PDB entry 7O0W | electron microscopy, 2.47 A resolution | chains C1 and M of the 87 polymer chains in the assembly

Chain C1:
Name: RC-S
From: Gemmatimonas phototrophica
Chain sequence (202 residues; numbered 1 to 202; the number before each row is that of its first residue):
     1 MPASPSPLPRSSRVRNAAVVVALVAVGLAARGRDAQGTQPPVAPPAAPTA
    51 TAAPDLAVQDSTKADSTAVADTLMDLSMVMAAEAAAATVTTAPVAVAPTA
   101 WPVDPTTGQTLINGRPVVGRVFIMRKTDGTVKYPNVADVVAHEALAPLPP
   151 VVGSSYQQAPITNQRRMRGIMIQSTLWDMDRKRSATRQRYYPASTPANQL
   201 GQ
Disordered / not traced: 1-97, 201-202
Ligand contacts: alpha-D-mannopyranose / alpha-L-rhamnopyranose / V75: Val151, Val152, Gly153

Chain M:
Name: RC-M
From: Gemmatimonas phototrophica
Chain sequence (367 residues; row label = number of the first residue in the row):
     1 MLEYQNLFTRVQVRTVPEPGIPIDESTGTRYGTGTFSYLAGKFGDAQIGP
    51 IYLGWAGVLSLIFGFIAIEIIGLNMWASVGWDPVEFIRQLPWLALEPPPP
   101 QYGLRVPPLNQGGWYLMAGFFLTVSIILWWIRIYRRARALQMGSHLPWAF
   151 ASAIFLYSTFFFQPLLVGSWSEMVPFGIFPHLDWTSAFSIRYGNLYYNPF
   201 HALSIAFLYGSAVLFAMHGATILAVARMGGEREIEQITDRGTAAERSMLF
   251 WRWCMGFNATMESIHRWAWWFAVLTTFTGGIGILLTGTVVDNWYLWGVKH
   301 GLVAPYPAQNQLTPEQQDLLRGRYQGTAPDSFPSYVVPQNATMPDTAAAP
   351 IVTDSITTDSTKTGGTQ
Disordered / not traced: 1, 338-367
Glycans and other covalent adducts: alpha-D-mannopyranose (MAN) linked to Ser331
Bound ions: Fe ion: His218, Glu233, His265 (shared with 2 residues of chain L)
Ligand contacts:
  - 0V9 ((19R,22S)-25-amino-22-hydroxy-22-oxido-16-oxo-17,21,23-trioxa-22lambda~5~-phosphapentacosan-19-yl (9Z)-hexadec-9-enoate), molecule 1: Leu104, Phe120, Thr123, Val124, Phe155, Ser158, Phe161, Phe162, Leu165, Leu166, Leu284
  - 0V9, molecule 2: Phe277, Ile281, Leu285, Val289
  - bacteriochlorophyll a (BCL), molecule 1: Ile68, Ile71, Leu122, Ile126, Phe150, Ala153, Ile154, Leu156, Tyr157, Phe160, Phe176, Trp184, Thr185, Ser186, Phe188, Ser189, Asn194, Leu195, Tyr196, His201, Ser204, Ile205, Leu208, Tyr209, Thr275, Thr276, Gly279, Gly280, Gly282, Ile283
  - bacteriochlorophyll a (BCL), molecule 2: Leu90, Tyr157, Phe160, Val174, Ile178, His181, Leu182, Trp184, Thr185
  - bacteriochlorophyll a (BCL), molecule 3: Thr185, Tyr196, Tyr209
  - bacteriochlorophyll a (BCL), molecule 4: Tyr196, Ala202, Ile205, Ala206, Tyr209, Gly210, Val213, Phe271
  - bacteriopheophytin a (BPH), molecule 1: Val58, Ser60, Leu61, Ile62, Gly64, Phe65, Ile68, Leu122, Ser125, Ile126, Trp129, Ile133, Leu146, Ala149, Phe150, Ala153, Ala272, Val273, Thr276
  - bacteriopheophytin a (BPH), molecule 2: Tyr209, Ala212, Val213, Ala216, Met217, Trp251, Cys254, Met255
  - tetramyristoyl-cardiolipin (CD4; (2R,5R,11R,14R)-5,8,11-trihydroxy-5,11-dioxido-17-oxo-2,14-bis(tetradecanoyloxy)-4,6,10,12,16-pentaoxa-5,11-diphosphatriacont-1-yl tetradecanoate), molecule 1: Trp55, Phe120, Val124, Ile127, Leu128, Trp130, Ile131, Tyr134, Arg135, Phe162
  - tetramyristoyl-cardiolipin (CD4), molecule 2: Arg138, Gly143, Ser144, His145, Trp148, Ala151, Ser152, Phe155, Arg266, Trp269, Trp270, Phe277
  - tetramyristoyl-cardiolipin (CD4), molecule 3: Arg252, Met255, Gly256, Phe257, Trp267, Phe271
  - spirilloxanthin (CRT): Ile68, Glu69, Ile71, Gly72, Leu73, Met75, Trp76, Phe86, Tyr115, Leu116, Gly119, Phe120, Thr123, Tyr157, Phe160, Phe161, Trp170, Met173, Val174, Pro175, Phe176, Gly177, Ile178, His181
  - alpha-D-mannopyranose / alpha-L-rhamnopyranose / V75: Thr327, Ala328, Pro329, Asp330, Pro333, Ser334, Tyr335
  - menaquinone 8 (MQ8), molecule 1: Pro83, Val84, Ile87
  - menaquinone 8 (MQ8), molecule 2: Leu214, Met217, His218, Thr221, Ala244, Ser247, Met248, Trp251, Met255, Phe257, Asn258, Ala259, Thr260, Met261, Ile264, Trp267, Phe271
  - phosphatidylglycerol (PGW; (1R)-2-{[(S)-{[(2S)-2,3-dihydroxypropyl]oxy}(hydroxy)phosphoryl]oxy}-1-[(hexadecanoyloxy)methyl]ethyl (9Z)-octadec-9-enoate): Pro199, Ala202, Leu203, Trp296, His300, Gly301, Leu302

How chain C1 and chain M interact:
Contacting residue pairs (71):
  Thr130(C1) - Pro305(M)
  Thr130(C1) - Pro307(M)
  Val131(C1) - Pro305(M)
  Tyr133(C1) - Val303(M)  hydrophobic
  Tyr133(C1) - Pro305(M)
  Tyr133(C1) - Tyr306(M)
  Asn135(C1) - Val298(M)
  Val136(C1) - Leu295(M)
  Val136(C1) - Val298(M)
  Val136(C1) - Lys299(M)
  Val139(C1) - Val298(M)  hydrophobic
  Ala141(C1) - Gln317(M)  hydrogen bond (backbone-side chain)
  His142(C1) - Gln317(M)
  Glu143(C1) - Gln317(M)  hydrogen bond (backbone-side chain)
  Ala144(C1) - Leu312(M)
  Ala144(C1) - Gln317(M)
  Ala144(C1) - Leu320(M)
  Ala144(C1) - Arg321(M)
  Leu145(C1) - Gln317(M)  hydrogen bond (backbone-backbone)
  Leu145(C1) - Asp318(M)
  Leu145(C1) - Arg321(M)
  Ala146(C1) - Arg321(M)  hydrogen bond (backbone-side chain)
  Pro147(C1) - Gly322(M)
  Pro147(C1) - Arg323(M)
  Pro147(C1) - Tyr324(M)  hydrophobic
  Leu148(C1) - Arg321(M)
  Leu148(C1) - Gly322(M)  hydrogen bond (backbone-backbone)
  Leu148(C1) - Arg323(M)
  Leu148(C1) - Tyr324(M)  hydrogen bond (backbone-backbone)
  Pro149(C1) - Arg323(M)  hydrogen bond (backbone-side chain)
  Pro150(C1) - Tyr324(M)
  Pro150(C1) - Gln325(M)
  Pro150(C1) - Gly326(M)
  Val151(C1) - Arg323(M)
  Val151(C1) - Gly326(M)
  Val151(C1) - Thr327(M)  hydrogen bond (backbone-backbone)
  Val152(C1) - Thr327(M)
  Gly153(C1) - Thr327(M)  hydrogen bond (backbone-side chain)
  Ser155(C1) - Asp330(M)
  Tyr156(C1) - Asp330(M)
  Gln157(C1) - Asp330(M)  hydrogen bond (backbone-side chain)
  Asn163(C1) - Phe332(M)
  Arg166(C1) - Ala77(M)
  Arg166(C1) - Ser78(M)
  Arg166(C1) - Gly80(M)
  Met167(C1) - Ser78(M)
  Met167(C1) - Gln89(M)
  Met167(C1) - Leu93(M)  hydrophobic
  Arg168(C1) - Glu96(M)  hydrogen bond (side chain-backbone)
  Arg168(C1) - Pro97(M)  hydrogen bond (side chain-backbone)
  Arg168(C1) - Asn110(M)
  Arg168(C1) - Gln111(M)
  Arg168(C1) - Gly112(M)
  Gly169(C1) - Glu96(M)
  Ile170(C1) - Glu96(M)
  Met171(C1) - Asp183(M)
  Ile172(C1) - Trp92(M)
  Thr175(C1) - Trp92(M)  hydrogen bond (backbone-side chain)
  Leu176(C1) - Gln89(M)
  Leu176(C1) - Trp92(M)
  Met179(C1) - Trp92(M)  hydrophobic
  Asp180(C1) - Arg88(M)  salt bridge
  Lys182(C1) - Val84(M)
  Lys182(C1) - Glu85(M)  salt bridge
  Lys182(C1) - Arg88(M)
  Ala185(C1) - Glu85(M)
  Ala185(C1) - Arg88(M)
  Ala185(C1) - Gln89(M)
  Gln188(C1) - Val79(M)
  Gln188(C1) - Gly80(M)
  Gln188(C1) - Asp82(M)
Other interface residues (no listed pair), chain C1 (41 interface residues in all): Asp128, Lys132, Pro160, Ser184
Other interface residues (no listed pair), chain M (41 interface residues in all): Pro98, Pro99, Tyr294, Ala304

Summary:
Chain C1 and chain M each contribute 41 residues to their interface; the contacts include 13 hydrogen bonds
and 2 salt bridges. Polar pairs include Asp180(C1)-Arg88(M), Lys182(C1)-Glu85(M) and Ala141(C1)-Gln317(M).
Alpha-D-mannopyranose / alpha-L-rhamnopyranose / V75 is bound between chain C1 and chain M.
Here chain C1 is RC-S and chain M is RC-M, both from Gemmatimonas phototrophica. Entry 7O0W (Cryo-EM structure
of the RC-dLH complex (model_1b) from Gemmatimonas phototrophica at 2.47 A) was determined by electron
microscopy (same publication as 7O0U, 7O0V and 7O0X).
